Entry 1GLF (X-ray diffraction, 2.62 A resolution); this record covers chains O and X of the 4 polymer chains in the assembly.

# Chain O (and X)
Name: Protein (glycerol kinase)
Source organism: Escherichia coli
Notes: EC 2.7.1.30; chain X of this document is another copy of the same molecule, construct and numbering; everything in this record applies to it too
UniProtKB: P0A6F3 (GLPK_ECOLI); residues 1-501 here correspond to UniProt positions 2-502 (UniProt number = residue number + 1)
Amino-acid sequence (501 residues; numbered 1 to 501; the number before each row is that of its first residue):
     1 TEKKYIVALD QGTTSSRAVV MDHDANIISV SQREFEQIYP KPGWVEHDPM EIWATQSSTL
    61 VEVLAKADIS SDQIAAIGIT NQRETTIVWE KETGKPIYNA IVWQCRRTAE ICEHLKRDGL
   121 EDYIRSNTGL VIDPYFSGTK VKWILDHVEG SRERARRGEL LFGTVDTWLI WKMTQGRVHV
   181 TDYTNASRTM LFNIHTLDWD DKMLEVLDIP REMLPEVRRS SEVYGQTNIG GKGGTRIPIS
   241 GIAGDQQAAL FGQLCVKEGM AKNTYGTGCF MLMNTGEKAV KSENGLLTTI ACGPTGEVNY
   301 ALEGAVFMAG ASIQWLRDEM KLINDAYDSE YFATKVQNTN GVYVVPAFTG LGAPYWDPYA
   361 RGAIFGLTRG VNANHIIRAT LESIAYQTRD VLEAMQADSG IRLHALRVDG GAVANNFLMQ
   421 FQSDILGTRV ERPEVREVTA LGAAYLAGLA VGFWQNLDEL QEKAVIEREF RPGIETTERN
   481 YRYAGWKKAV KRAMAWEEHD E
Not modelled in the structure: 1, 500-501 (chain X: 1-2, 501)
Ligand contacts: ADP (adenosine-5'-diphosphate): Gly12, Thr13, Arg17, Tyr265, Gly266, Thr267, Gly310, Ala311, Ile313, Gln314, Ala326, Tyr327, Ser329, Gly410, Gly411, Ala412, Ala414, Asn415
Curated features (UniProtKB/Swiss-Prot):
  - binding site (ADP): Thr13, Arg17, Thr267, Gly310, Gly411, Asn415
  - binding site (ATP): Thr13, Thr14, Ser15, Thr267, Gly310, Gln314, Gly411
  - binding site (sn-glycerol 3-phosphate): Thr13, Arg83, Glu84, Tyr135, Asp245
  - binding site (glycerol): Arg83, Glu84, Tyr135, Asp245, Gln246
  - binding site (beta-D-fructose 1,6-bisphosphate): Gly234, Arg236
  - binding site (Zn(2+)): Glu478
  - modified residue: Lys232 (N6-malonyllysine)
From the paper describing this entry:
  - conformationally variable residues (order/disorder transition, side-chain flip): Gly230 to Arg236, Pro472 to Tyr481
  - binding site for phosphate ion: Asn228 to Arg236
  - self-association interface (contacts with another copy of this molecule); pairs are residue here / residue on that copy: Asn228-Gly231 (hydrogen bond), Pro49, Ala65, Asn228, Arg361
  - contacts within the chain: Asn228-Gly230 (hydrogen bond), Lys232-Thr235 (hydrogen bond), Asp424-Arg479 (hydrogen bond), Ile474-Arg479 (hydrogen bond)
  - mutagenesis - I474D, R479D: decreased catalytic activity
  - mutagenesis - I474D: increased binding to FBP
  - mutagenesis - I474D (100-fold), R479D (250-fold): decreased binding to IIAGlc
  - mutagenesis - A65T: unchanged catalytic activity (citing earlier work)
  - mutagenesis - R479D: unchanged binding to FBP

# How chain O and chain X interact
Residue-residue contacts - 33 pairs, chain O then chain X:
  Arg33(O) with Arg33(X); Ser58(X); Glu62(X), salt bridge
  Met50(O) with Lys66(X); Asp68(X)
  Trp53(O) with Ala65(X)
  Ala54(O) with Glu62(X); Ala65(X), hydrophobic; Lys66(X)
  Ser57(O) with Ala65(X)
  Ser58(O) with Ser58(X); Glu62(X)
  Val61(O) with Val61(X), hydrophobic
  Glu62(O) with Arg33(X), salt bridge; Ala54(X); Ser58(X)
  Ala65(O) with Ala54(X), hydrophobic
  Lys66(O) with Ala54(X)
  Asp68(O) with Thr93(X); Lys172(X), salt bridge
  Lys172(O) with Asp68(X), salt bridge
  Gln175(O) with Gly231(X); Lys232(X), hydrogen bond (side chain-backbone)
  Asn228(O) with Gly230(X); Gly231(X), hydrogen bond (side chain-backbone); Gly233(X)
  Ile229(O) with Ile229(X); Gly230(X)
  Gly230(O) with Asn228(X); Ile229(X); Gly230(X)
  Gly231(O) with Asn228(X), hydrogen bond (backbone-backbone)
  Gly233(O) with Arg236(X)
Also at the interface, not in a pair above, chain O (21 interface residues in all): Thr93, Arg177, Arg236
Also at the interface, not in a pair above, chain X (21 interface residues in all): Met50, Trp53, Ser57, Gln175

# In short
Chain O and chain X each contribute 21 residues to their interface; the contacts include 3 hydrogen bonds and
4 salt bridges. Polar pairs include Arg33(O)-Glu62(X), Asp68(O)-Lys172(X) and Gln175(O)-Lys232(X). Bound to
chain O: ADP. From the paper: a binding site for phosphate ion at Asn228(O); I474D and R479D of chain O reduce
catalytic activity.
Both chains are Protein (glycerol kinase) (Escherichia coli). Entry 1GLF (Crystal structures of escherichia
coli glycerol kinase and the mutant A65T in an inactive tetramer: conformational ...) was determined by X-ray
diffraction together with 1BU6 from the same study.
